PDB entry 5XJ0 | X-ray diffraction, 4.00 A resolution (low resolution: residue-level contacts below are approximate; hydrogen-bond / salt-bridge calls are withheld) | chains C and F of the 9 polymer chains in the assembly

Chain C:
Molecule: DNA-directed RNA polymerase subunit beta
From: Thermus thermophilus HB8
Notes: EC 2.7.7.6
UniProt: Q8RQE9 (RPOB_THET8); residue numbers follow UniProt; this construct covers 1-1119
Amino-acid sequence (1119 residues; numbered 1 to 1119; the number before each row is that of its first residue):
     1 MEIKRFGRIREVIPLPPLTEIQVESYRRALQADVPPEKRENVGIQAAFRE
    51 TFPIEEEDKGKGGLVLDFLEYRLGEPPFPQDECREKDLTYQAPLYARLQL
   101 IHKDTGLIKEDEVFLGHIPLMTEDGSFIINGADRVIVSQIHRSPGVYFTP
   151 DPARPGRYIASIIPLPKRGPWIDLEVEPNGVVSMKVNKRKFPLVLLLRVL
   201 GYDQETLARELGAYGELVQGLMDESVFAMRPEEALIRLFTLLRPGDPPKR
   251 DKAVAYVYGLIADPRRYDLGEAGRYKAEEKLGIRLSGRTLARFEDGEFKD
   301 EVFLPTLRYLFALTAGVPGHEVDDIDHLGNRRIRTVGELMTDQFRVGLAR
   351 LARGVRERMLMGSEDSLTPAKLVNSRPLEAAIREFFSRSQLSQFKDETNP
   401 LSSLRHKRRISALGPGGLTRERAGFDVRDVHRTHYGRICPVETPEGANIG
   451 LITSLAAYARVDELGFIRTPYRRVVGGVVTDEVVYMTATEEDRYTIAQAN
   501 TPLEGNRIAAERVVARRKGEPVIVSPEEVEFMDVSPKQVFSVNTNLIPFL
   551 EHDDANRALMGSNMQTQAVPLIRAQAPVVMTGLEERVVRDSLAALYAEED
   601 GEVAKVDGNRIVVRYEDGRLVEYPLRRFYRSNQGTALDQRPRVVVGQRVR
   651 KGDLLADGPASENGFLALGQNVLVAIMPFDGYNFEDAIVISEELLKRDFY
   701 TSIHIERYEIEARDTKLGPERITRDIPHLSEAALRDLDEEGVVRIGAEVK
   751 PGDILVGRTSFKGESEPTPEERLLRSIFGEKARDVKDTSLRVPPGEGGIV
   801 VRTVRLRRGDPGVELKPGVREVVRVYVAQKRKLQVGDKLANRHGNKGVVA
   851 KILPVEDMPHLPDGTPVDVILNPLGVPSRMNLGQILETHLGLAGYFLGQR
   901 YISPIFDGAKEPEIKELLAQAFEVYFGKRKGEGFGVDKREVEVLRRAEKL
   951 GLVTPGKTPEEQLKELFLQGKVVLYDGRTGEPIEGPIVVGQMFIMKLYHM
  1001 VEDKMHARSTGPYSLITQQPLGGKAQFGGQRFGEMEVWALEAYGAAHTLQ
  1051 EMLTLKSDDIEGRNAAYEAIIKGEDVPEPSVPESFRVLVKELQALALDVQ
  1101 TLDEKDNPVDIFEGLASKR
Unresolved in the structure: 1115-1119

Chain F:
Molecule: RNA polymerase sigma factor SigA
From: Thermus thermophilus HB8
UniProt: Q5SKW1 (Q5SKW1_THET8); numbering as in UniProt (aligned over 1-423)
Amino-acid sequence (423 residues; row label = number of the first residue in the row):
     1 MKKSKRKNAQAQEAQETEVLVQEEAEELPEFPEGEPDPDLEDPDLTLEDD
    51 LLDLPEEGEGLDLEEEEEDLPIPKISTSDPVRQYLHEIGQVPLLTLEEEV
   101 ELARKVEEGMEAIKKLSEITGLDPDLIREVVRAKILGSARVRHIPGLKET
   151 LDPKTVEEIDQKLKSLPKEHKRYLHIAREGEAARQHLIEANLRLVVSIAK
   201 KYTGRGLSFLDLIQEGNQGLIRAVEKFEYKRRFKFSTYATWWIRQAINRA
   251 IADQARTIRIPVHMVETINKLSRTARQLQQELGREPTYEEIAEAMGPGWD
   301 AKRVEETLKIAQEPVSLETPIGDEKDSFYGDFIPDEHLPSPVDAATQSLL
   351 SEELEKALSKLSEREAMVLKLRKGLIDGREHTLEEVGAFFGVTRERIRQI
   401 ENKALRKLKYHESRTRKLRDFLD
Unresolved in the structure: 1-73, 289-309, 379-383, 413-423

How chain C and chain F interact:
Pairs across the interface (24; chain C residue first):
  Lys-716(C) with Ile-310(F)
  Glu-764(C) with Asp-343(F)
  Thr-768(C) with Lys-373(F)
  Pro-769(C) with Gly-374(F)
  Glu-770(C) with Leu-350(F); Ser-351(F); Leu-354(F)
  Ser-776(C) with Leu-405(F); Lys-409(F)
  Ile-777(C) with Lys-409(F)
  Pro-1012(C) with Pro-334(F)
  Tyr-1013(C) with Ile-333(F); Pro-334(F)
  Ser-1014(C) with Gly-330(F); Asp-331(F); Phe-332(F); Ile-333(F)
  Leu-1015(C) with Gly-330(F); Ile-333(F)
  Ile-1016(C) with Leu-317(F); Gly-330(F); Asp-331(F)
  Thr-1017(C) with Asp-331(F)
  Leu-1021(C) with Pro-334(F)
Also at the interface, not in a pair above, chain C (19 interface residues in all): Arg-376, Arg-772, Leu-773, Leu-774, Gln-1019
Also at the interface, not in a pair above, chain F (19 interface residues in all): Gln-279, Phe-328, Asp-335, Leu-369

Overview:
Chain C and chain F each contribute 19 residues to their interface.
Chain C is DNA-directed RNA polymerase subunit beta and chain F is RNA polymerase sigma factor SigA, both from
Thermus thermophilus HB8; the structure, T. thermophilus RNA polymerase holoenzyme bound with gp39 and gp76,
was determined by X-ray diffraction.
